PDB entry 5GND | X-ray diffraction, 2.50 A resolution | chains A and U

# Chain A
Protein: Putative serine protease HhoA
Source organism: Synechocystis sp. PCC 6803 substr. Kazusa
UniProtKB: P72780 (HHOA_SYNY3); residue numbers follow UniProt; this construct covers 56-394
Amino-acid sequence (348 residues; row label = number of the first residue in the row):
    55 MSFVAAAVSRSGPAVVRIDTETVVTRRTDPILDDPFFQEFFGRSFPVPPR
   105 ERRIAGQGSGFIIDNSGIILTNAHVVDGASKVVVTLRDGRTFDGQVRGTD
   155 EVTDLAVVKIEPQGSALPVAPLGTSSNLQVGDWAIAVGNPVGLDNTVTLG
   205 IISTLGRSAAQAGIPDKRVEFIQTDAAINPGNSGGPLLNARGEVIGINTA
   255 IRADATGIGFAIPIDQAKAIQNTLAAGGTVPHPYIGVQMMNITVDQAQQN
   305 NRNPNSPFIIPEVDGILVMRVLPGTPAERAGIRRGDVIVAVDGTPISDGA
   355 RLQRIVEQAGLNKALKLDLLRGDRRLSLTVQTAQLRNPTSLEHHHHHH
Not modelled in the structure: 55, 74-110, 135, 211-222, 256-260, 391-402
Sequence notes: expression tag (55, 395-402)

# Chain U
Protein: Unk-unk-unk-unk-trp
Source organism: Escherichia coli BL21(DE3)
Amino-acid sequence (5 residues; row label = number of the first residue in the row; X marks 4 residues of unknown identity (built as UNK)):
    95 XXXXW

# Interface between chain A and chain U
Residue-residue contacts (8; chain A residue first):
  Tyr-288(A) with Trp-99(U), hydrophobic
  Ile-289(A) with Trp-99(U)
  Gly-290(A) with Trp-99(U)
  Val-291(A) with Trp-99(U), hydrogen bond (backbone-side chain)
  Met-293(A) with Trp-99(U), hydrophobic
  Leu-326(A) with Trp-99(U)
  Gln-357(A) with Trp-99(U)
  Val-360(A) with Trp-99(U), hydrophobic
Other interface residues (no listed pair), chain A (13 interface residues in all): Gln-292, Met-294, Asn-295, Leu-356, Leu-389

# Overview
13 residues of chain A face 1 of chain U across their interface, with 1 hydrogen bond. The hydrogen-bonded
pair is Val-291(A)/Trp-99(U).
Chain A is Putative serine protease HhoA (Synechocystis sp. PCC 6803 substr. Kazusa) and chain U is
Unk-unk-unk-unk-trp (Escherichia coli BL21(DE3)); the structure, Structure of Deg protease HhoA from
Synechocystis sp. PCC 6803, was determined by X-ray diffraction (same publication as 5B6L).
